2Y64 - chain A; structure by X-ray diffraction, 1.40 A resolution.

Chain A:
Protein: Xylanase
Organism: Rhodothermus marinus
Notes: EC 3.2.1.8; fragment: carbohydrate binding module, residues 1-165
UniProt: Q6V8M0 (Q6V8M0_RHOMR); residues 2-166 here correspond to UniProt positions 1-165 (UniProt number = residue number - 1)
Chain sequence (167 residues; each row starts with the number of its first residue):
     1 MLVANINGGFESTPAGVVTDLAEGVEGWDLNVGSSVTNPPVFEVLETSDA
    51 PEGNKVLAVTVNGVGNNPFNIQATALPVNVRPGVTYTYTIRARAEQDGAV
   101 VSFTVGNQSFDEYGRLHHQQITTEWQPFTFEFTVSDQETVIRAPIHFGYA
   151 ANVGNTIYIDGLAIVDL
Construct notes: cloning artifact (167); engineered mutation F69 (Trp68 in Q6V8M0), N70 (Asp69 in Q6V8M0), Q72 (Glu71 in Q6V8M0), L76 (Phe75 in Q6V8M0), R91 (Trp90 in Q6V8M0), D111 (Gln110 in Q6V8M0), H118 (Glu117 in Q6V8M0)
Metal / ion sites: Ca2+ site 1: G9, E11, E52, K55, D160; Ca2+ site 2: A22, W28, D29

Summary:
The Ca2+ site 1 is built by G9, E11, E52, K55 and D160. A22, W28 and D29 form the Ca2+ site 2.
Chain A is Xylanase (Rhodothermus marinus); the structure, Xylopentaose binding mutated (X-2 L110F) CBM4-2
Carbohydrate Binding Module from a Thermostable Rhodothermus marinus Xylanase, was determined by X-ray
diffraction, deposited together with 2Y6G, 2Y6H, 2Y6J, 2Y6K and 2Y6L.
